6GJ3 - chains F and H of the 7 polymer chains in the assembly; structure by electron microscopy, 4.30 A resolution (low resolution: residue-level contacts below are approximate; hydrogen-bond / salt-bridge calls are withheld).

Chain F (and H):
Molecule: TssK
Organism: Escherichia coli
Notes: chain H of this document is another copy of the same molecule, construct and numbering; everything in this record applies to it too
UniProt: H4UNX9 (H4UNX9_ECOLX); numbering as in UniProt (aligned over 1-445)
Chain sequence (445 residues; numbered 1 to 445; the number before each row is that of its first residue):
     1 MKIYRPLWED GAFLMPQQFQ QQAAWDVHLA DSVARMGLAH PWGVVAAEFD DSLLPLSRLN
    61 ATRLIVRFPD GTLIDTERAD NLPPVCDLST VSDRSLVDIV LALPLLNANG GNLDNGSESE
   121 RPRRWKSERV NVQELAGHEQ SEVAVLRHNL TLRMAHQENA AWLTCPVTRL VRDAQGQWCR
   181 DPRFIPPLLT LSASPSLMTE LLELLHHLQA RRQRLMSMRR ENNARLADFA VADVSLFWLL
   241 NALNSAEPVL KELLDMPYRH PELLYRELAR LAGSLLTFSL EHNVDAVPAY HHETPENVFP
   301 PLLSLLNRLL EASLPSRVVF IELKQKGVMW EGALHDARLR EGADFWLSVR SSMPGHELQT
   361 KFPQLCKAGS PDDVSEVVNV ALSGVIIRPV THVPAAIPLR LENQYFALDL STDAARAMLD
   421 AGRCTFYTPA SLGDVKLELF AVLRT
Disordered / not traced: 312-445 (chain H: 445)
Sequence notes: conflict L202 (Ala in H4UNX9)
Reported in the primary citation:
  - self-association interface (contacts with another copy of this molecule): A12 to L14

Chain F / chain H interface:
Residue-residue contacts - 16 pairs, chain F then chain H:
  L106(F) with N60(H)
  N107(F) with L82(H)
  N109(F) with T76(H); L82(H)
  E120(F) with P84(H); K126(H)
  R121(F) with N60(H); L82(H); P83(H); P84(H); V85(H)
  N159(F) with R58(H)
  A161(F) with R58(H)
  W162(F) with R58(H)
  L163(F) with R58(H)
  T164(F) with R58(H)
Also at the interface, not in a pair above, chain F (13 interface residues in all): L105, A108, S117
Also at the interface, not in a pair above, chain H (10 interface residues in all): L53, E128

Overview:
Chain F and chain H form an interface of 13 and 10 residues respectively. From the paper: a self-association
interface involving A12(F).
Both chains are TssK (Escherichia coli). Entry 6GJ3 (The baseplate complex from the type VI secretion system)
was determined by electron microscopy, deposited together with 6GIY and 6GJ1.
